6QNO - chains B and H of the 6 polymer chains in the assembly; structure by electron microscopy, 4.38 A resolution (low resolution: residue-level contacts below are approximate; hydrogen-bond / salt-bridge calls are withheld).

Chain B:
Molecule: Guanine nucleotide-binding protein G(I)/G(S)/G(T) subunit beta-1
Organism: Bos taurus
Reference sequence: P62871 (GBB1_BOVIN); numbering as in UniProt (aligned over 1-340)
Chain sequence (340 residues; each row starts with the number of its first residue):
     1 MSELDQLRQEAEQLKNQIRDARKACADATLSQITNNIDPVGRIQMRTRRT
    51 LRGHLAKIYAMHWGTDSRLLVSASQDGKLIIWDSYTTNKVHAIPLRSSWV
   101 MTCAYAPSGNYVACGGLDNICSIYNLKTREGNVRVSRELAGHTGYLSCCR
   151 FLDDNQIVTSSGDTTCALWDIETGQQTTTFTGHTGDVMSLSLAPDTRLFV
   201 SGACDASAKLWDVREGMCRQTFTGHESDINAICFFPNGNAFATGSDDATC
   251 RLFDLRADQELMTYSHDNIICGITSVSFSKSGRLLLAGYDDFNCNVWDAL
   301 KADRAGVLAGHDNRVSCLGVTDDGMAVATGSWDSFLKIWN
Disordered / not traced: 1-28
Curated features (UniProtKB/Swiss-Prot):
  - modified residue: Ser2 (N-acetylserine), His266 (Phosphohistidine)

Chain H:
Molecule: Fab antibody fragment heavy chain
Organism: Mus musculus
Notes: antibody fragment or engineered binder
Chain sequence (249 residues; row label = number of the first residue in the row):
     1 MDSRLNLVFLVLTLKGVQCDVQLVESGGGLVQPGGSRKLSCSASGFAFSS
    51 FGMHWVRQAPEKGLEWVAYISSGSGTIYYADTVKGRFTISRDDPKNTLFL
   101 QMTSLRSEDTAMYYCVRSIYYYGSSPFDFWGQGTTLTVSSAKTTPPSVYP
   151 LAPGCGDTTGSSVTLGCLVKGYFPESVTVTWNSGSLSSSVHTFPALLQSG
   201 LYTMSSSVTVPSSTWPSQTVTCSVAHPASSTTVDKKLEPSGPISTINPC
Disordered / not traced: 1-19, 241-249
Disulfide bonds: Cys41-Cys115, Cys167-Cys222

Chain B / chain H interface:
Residue-residue contacts (8; chain B residue first):
  Arg68(B) with Tyr122(H)
  Asp83(B) with Tyr122(H)
  Val90(B) with Tyr121(H)
  His91(B) with Tyr121(H)
  Lys127(B) with Gly123(H)
  Glu130(B) with Val21(H); Arg117(H)
  Gly131(B) with Phe51(H)
Interface residues without a listed pair, chain B (9 interface residues in all): Asp66, Leu69
Interface residues without a listed pair, chain H (8 interface residues in all): Phe46, Ala47

Overview:
The interface between chain B and chain H involves 9 residues on one side and 8 on the other.
Chain B is Guanine nucleotide-binding protein G(I)/G(S)/G(T) subunit beta-1 (Bos taurus) and chain H is Fab
antibody fragment heavy chain (Mus musculus); the structure, Rhodopsin-Gi protein complex, was determined by
electron microscopy (same publication as 6QNK).
